PDB entry 6B0L | electron microscopy, 3.98 A resolution | chains A and K of the 3 polymer chains in the assembly

# Chain A
Molecule: Tubulin alpha-1B chain
From: Sus scrofa
UniProt: Q2XVP4 (TBA1B_PIG); numbering as in UniProt (aligned over 1-451)
Chain sequence (451 residues; numbered 1 to 451; the number before each row is that of its first residue):
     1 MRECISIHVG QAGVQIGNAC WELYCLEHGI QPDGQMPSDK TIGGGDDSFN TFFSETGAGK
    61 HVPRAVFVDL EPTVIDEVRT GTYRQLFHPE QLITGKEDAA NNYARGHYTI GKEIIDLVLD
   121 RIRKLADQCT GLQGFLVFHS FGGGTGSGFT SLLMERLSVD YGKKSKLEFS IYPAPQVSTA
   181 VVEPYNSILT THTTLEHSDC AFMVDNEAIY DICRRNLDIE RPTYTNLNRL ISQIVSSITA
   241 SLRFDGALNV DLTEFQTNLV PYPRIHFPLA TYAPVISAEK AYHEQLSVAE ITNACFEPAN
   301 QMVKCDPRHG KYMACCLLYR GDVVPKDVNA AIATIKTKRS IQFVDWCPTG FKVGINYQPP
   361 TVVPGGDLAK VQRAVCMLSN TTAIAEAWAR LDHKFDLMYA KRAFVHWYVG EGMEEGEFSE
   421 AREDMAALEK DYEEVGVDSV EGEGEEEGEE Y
Unresolved in the structure: 442-451
Metal / ion sites: Mg2+: Q11 (together with GTP)
Residues lining bound ligands: GTP (guanosine-5'-triphosphate): G10, Q11, A12, Q15, I16, D69, D98, A99, A100, N101, S140, F141, G143, G144, T145, G146, I171, T179, E183, N206, Y224, L227, N228
Curated features (UniProtKB/Swiss-Prot):
  - motif: M1 to C4 (MREC motif)
  - active site: E254
  - binding site (GTP): G10, Q11, A12, Q15, E71, A99, S140, G143, G144, T145, G146, T179, E183, N206, Y224, N228, L252
  - binding site (Mg(2+)): E71
  - site: Y451 (Involved in polymerization)
  - modified residue: K40 (N6,N6,N6-trimethyllysine), S48 (Phosphoserine), S232 (Phosphoserine), Y282 (3'-nitrotyrosine), R339 (Omega-N-methylarginine), S439 (Phosphoserine), E443 (5-glutamyl polyglutamate), E445 (5-glutamyl polyglutamate), Y451 (3'-nitrotyrosine)
  - cross-link (Glycyl lysine isopeptide (Lys-Gly)): K326 (interchain with G-Cter in ubiquitin), K370 (interchain with G-Cter in ubiquitin)

# Chain K
Molecule: Kinesin-like protein Klp10A
From: Drosophila melanogaster
Notes: fragment: neck-motor
UniProt: Q960Z0 (KI10A_DROME); numbering as in UniProt (aligned over 198-615)
Chain sequence (419 residues; row label = number of the first residue in the row):
   197 GTTQGAGGAS TRRSHALKEV ERLKENREKR RARQAEMKEE KVALMNQDPG NPNWETAQMI
   257 REYQSTLEFV PLLDGQAVDD HQITVCVRKR PISRKEVNRK EIDVISVPRK DMLIVHEPRS
   317 KVDLTKFLEN HKFRFDYAFN DTCDNAMVYK YTAKPLVKTI FEGGMATCFA YGQTGSGKTH
   377 TMGGEFNGKV QDCKNGIYAM AAKDVFVTLN MPRYRAMNLV VSASFFEIYS GKVFDLLSDK
   437 QKLRVLEDGK QQVQVVGLTE KVVDGVEEVL KLIQHGNAAR TSGQTSANSN SSRSHAVFQI
   497 VLRPQGSTKI HGKFSFIDLA GNERGVDTSS ADRQTRMEGA EINKSLLALK ECIRALGKQS
   557 AHLPFRVSKL TQVLRDSFIG EKSKTCMIAM ISPGLSSCEH TLNTLRYADR VKELVVKDI
Unresolved in the structure: 197-245, 614-615
Sequence notes: expression tag (197)
Residues lining bound ligands: AMP-PNP (ANP; phosphoaminophosphonic acid-adenylate ester): K285, R286, P287, D340, T370, G371, S372, G373, K374, T375, H376, G384, K385, S485
Curated features (UniProtKB/Swiss-Prot):
  - binding site (ATP): G368 to T375

# Chain A / chain K interface
Pairs across the interface - 21 pairs, chain A then chain K:
  Y108(A) with V522(K), hydrophobic
  Y262(A) with V318(K)
  P263(A) with V318(K)
  R264(A) with K317(K); V318(K)
  Y399(A) with R606(K), hydrogen bond
  A400(A) with R550(K), hydrogen bond (backbone-side chain)
  R402(A) with E547(K), salt bridge; R606(K)
  V405(A) with L543(K), hydrophobic
  H406(A) with K540(K), hydrogen bond (backbone-side chain)
  W407(A) with K540(K)
  V409(A) with N539(K); L543(K), hydrophobic
  G410(A) with A536(K)
  E414(A) with N599(K)
  E415(A) with Y603(K)
  G416(A) with N599(K)
  S419(A) with R602(K)
  E420(A) with L598(K)
  E434(A) with K317(K), salt bridge
Interface residues without a listed pair, chain A (24 interface residues in all): T109, K401, G412, E417, E423, D431
Interface residues without a listed pair, chain K (19 interface residues in all): S316, Y367, G521, R532, T600

# Summary
Chain A and chain K form an interface of 24 and 19 residues respectively; the contacts include 3 hydrogen
bonds and 2 salt bridges. Polar pairs include R402(A)-E547(K), E434(A)-K317(K) and Y399(A)-R606(K). Ligands of
chain A: GTP. Ligands of chain K: AMP-PNP.
Here chain A is Tubulin alpha-1B chain (Sus scrofa) and chain K is Kinesin-like protein Klp10A (Drosophila
melanogaster). Entry 6B0L (KLP10A-AMPPNP in complex with a microtubule) was determined by electron microscopy,
deposited together with 6B0C and 6B0I.
